5L6A - chains R and S of the 28 polymer chains in the assembly; structure by X-ray diffraction, 2.80 A resolution.

== Chain R ==
Name: Proteasome subunit alpha type-5
Organism: Saccharomyces cerevisiae (strain ATCC 204508 / S288c)
Notes: EC 3.4.25.1
UniProtKB: P32379 (PSA5_YEAST); residues -7 to 252 here correspond to UniProt positions 1-260 (UniProt number = residue number + 8)
Sequence (260 residues; row label = number of the first residue in the row; numbers below 1 keep their minus sign (Met-7 is residue -7)):
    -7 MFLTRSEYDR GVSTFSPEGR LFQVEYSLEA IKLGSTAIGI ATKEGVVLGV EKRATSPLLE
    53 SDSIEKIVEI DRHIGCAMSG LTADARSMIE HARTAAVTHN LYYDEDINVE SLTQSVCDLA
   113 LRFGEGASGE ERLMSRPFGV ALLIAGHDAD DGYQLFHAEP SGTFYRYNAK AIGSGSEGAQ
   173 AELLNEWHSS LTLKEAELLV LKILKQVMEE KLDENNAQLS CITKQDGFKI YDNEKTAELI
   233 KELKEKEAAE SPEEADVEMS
Not modelled in the structure: -7 to 0, 118-124, 243-252

== Chain S ==
Name: Proteasome subunit alpha type-6
Organism: Saccharomyces cerevisiae (strain ATCC 204508 / S288c)
Notes: EC 3.4.25.1
UniProtKB: P40302 (PSA6_YEAST); residues 0-233 here correspond to UniProt positions 1-234 (UniProt number = residue number + 1)
Sequence (234 residues; row label = number of the first residue in the row; numbering starts at 0):
     0 MFRNNYDGDT VTFSPTGRLF QVEYALEAIK QGSVTVGLRS NTHAVLVALK RNADELSSYQ
    60 KKIIKCDEHM GLSLAGLAPD ARVLSNYLRQ QCNYSSLVFN RKLAVERAGH LLCDKAQKNT
   120 QSYGGRPYGV GLLIIGYDKS GAHLLEFQPS GNVTELYGTA IGARSQGAKT YLERTLDTFI
   180 KIDGNPDELI KAGVEAISQS LRDESLTVDN LSIAIVGKDT PFTIYDGEAV AKYI
Not modelled in the structure: 0-2

== Chain R / chain S interface ==
Pairs across the interface - 42 pairs, chain R then chain S:
  Arg2(R) - Gly7(S)
  Ser5(R) - Arg125(S)
  Thr6(R) - Gly7(S)
  Thr6(R) - Gln20(S)
  Phe7(R) - Gln20(S)  hydrogen bond (backbone-side chain)
  Phe7(R) - Tyr23(S)
  Phe7(R) - Leu76(S)  hydrophobic
  Phe7(R) - Arg125(S)
  Phe7(R) - Pro126(S)
  Phe7(R) - Gly128(S)
  Ser8(R) - Tyr23(S)
  Pro9(R) - Tyr23(S)  hydrophobic
  Pro9(R) - Glu26(S)
  Glu10(R) - Glu26(S)
  Glu10(R) - Gln30(S)
  Gly11(R) - Tyr23(S)
  Gly11(R) - Ala27(S)
  Leu13(R) - Arg125(S)
  Gln106(R) - Arg81(S)  hydrogen bond
  Asp110(R) - Arg81(S)  salt bridge
  Leu113(R) - Pro78(S)  hydrophobic
  Leu113(R) - Arg125(S)
  Ser153(R) - Pro78(S)
  Gly154(R) - Pro78(S)
  Thr155(R) - Gln59(S)
  Phe156(R) - Gln59(S)
  Tyr157(R) - Arg50(S)
  Tyr157(R) - Ala52(S)
  Tyr157(R) - Ser57(S)
  Tyr157(R) - Gln59(S)
  Arg158(R) - Ser56(S)
  Arg158(R) - Ser57(S)  hydrogen bond (backbone-backbone)
  Tyr159(R) - Ala52(S)
  Tyr159(R) - Asp53(S)
  Tyr159(R) - Leu55(S)
  Tyr159(R) - Ser56(S)
  Asn160(R) - Leu55(S)  hydrogen bond (backbone-backbone)
  Ala161(R) - Leu55(S)
  Gln172(R) - Asp53(S)  hydrogen bond
  Gln172(R) - Leu55(S)
  Leu176(R) - Leu55(S)  hydrophobic
  Trp179(R) - Leu55(S)  hydrophobic
Interface residues without a listed pair, chain R (27 interface residues in all): Gly3, Glu117, Leu175
Interface residues without a listed pair, chain S (25 interface residues in all): Asp6, Ala24, Asn51, Glu54, Asp79, Gly123

== Overview ==
27 residues of chain R face 25 of chain S across their interface; the contacts include 5 hydrogen bonds and 1
salt bridge. Among the polar pairs are Asp110(R)-Arg81(S), Phe7(R)-Gln20(S) and Gln106(R)-Arg81(S).
Chain R is Proteasome subunit alpha type-5 and chain S is Proteasome subunit alpha type-6, both from
Saccharomyces cerevisiae (strain ATCC 204508 / S288c); the structure, Yeast 20S proteasome with mouse beta5i
(1-138) and mouse beta6 (97-111; 118-133) in complex with epoxyketone ..., was determined by X-ray diffraction
together with 5L52, 5L54, 5L55, 5L5A, 5L5B, 5L5D and 30 further entries from the same study.
